PDB entry 1GPA | X-ray diffraction, 2.90 A resolution | chains C and D of the 4 polymer chains in the assembly

[Chain C (and D)]
Molecule: Glycogen phosphorylase A
Organism: Oryctolagus cuniculus
Notes: EC 2.4.1.1; chain D of this document is another copy of the same molecule, construct and numbering; everything in this record applies to it too
Reference sequence: P00489 (PHS2_RABIT); numbering as in UniProt (aligned over 1-842)
Chain sequence (842 residues; row label = number of the first residue in the row):
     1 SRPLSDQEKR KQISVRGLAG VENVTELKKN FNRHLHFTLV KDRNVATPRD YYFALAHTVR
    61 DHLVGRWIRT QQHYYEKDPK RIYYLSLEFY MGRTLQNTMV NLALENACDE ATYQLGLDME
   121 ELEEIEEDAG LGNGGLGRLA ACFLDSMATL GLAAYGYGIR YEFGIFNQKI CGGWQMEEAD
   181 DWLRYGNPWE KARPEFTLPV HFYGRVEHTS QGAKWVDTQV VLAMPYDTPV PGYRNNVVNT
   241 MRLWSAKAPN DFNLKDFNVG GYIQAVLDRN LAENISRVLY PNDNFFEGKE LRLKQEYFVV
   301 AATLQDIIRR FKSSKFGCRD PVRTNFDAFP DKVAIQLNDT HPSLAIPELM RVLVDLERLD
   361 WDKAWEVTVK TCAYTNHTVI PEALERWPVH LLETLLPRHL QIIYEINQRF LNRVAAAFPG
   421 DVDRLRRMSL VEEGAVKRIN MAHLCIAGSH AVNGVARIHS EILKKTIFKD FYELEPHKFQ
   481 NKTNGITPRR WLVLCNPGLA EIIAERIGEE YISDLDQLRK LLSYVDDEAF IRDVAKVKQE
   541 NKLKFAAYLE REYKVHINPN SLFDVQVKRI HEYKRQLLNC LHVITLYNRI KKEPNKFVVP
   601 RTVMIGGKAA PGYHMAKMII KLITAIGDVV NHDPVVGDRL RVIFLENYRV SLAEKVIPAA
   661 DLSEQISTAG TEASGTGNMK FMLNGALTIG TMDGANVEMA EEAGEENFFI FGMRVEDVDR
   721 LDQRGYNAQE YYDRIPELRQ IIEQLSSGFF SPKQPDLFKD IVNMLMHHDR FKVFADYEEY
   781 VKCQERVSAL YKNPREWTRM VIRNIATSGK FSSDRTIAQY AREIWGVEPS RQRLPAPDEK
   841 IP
Unresolved in the structure: 1-9, 838-842
Sequence notes: conflict Ile380 (Leu in P00489)
Modified residues: Ser14 (phosphoserine; SEP)
Glycans and other covalent adducts: pyridoxal phosphate (PLP) linked to Lys680
Ligand contacts: pyridoxal phosphate (PLP): Tyr90, Gly135, Arg138, Trp491, Val567, Lys568, Tyr648, Arg649, Val650, Ala653, Gln665, Gly675, Thr676, Gly677, Asn678
Reported in the primary citation:
  - post-translational modification sites: Ser14
  - binding site for sulfate ion: Arg569

[How chain C and chain D interact]
Residue-residue contacts (90; chain C residue first):
  Arg10(C) - Arg43(D)  hydrogen bond (backbone-side chain)
  Arg10(C) - Tyr51(D)
  Arg10(C) - Leu115(D)
  Arg10(C) - Gly116(D)  hydrogen bond (side chain-backbone)
  Arg10(C) - Leu117(D)
  Lys11(C) - Arg43(D)  hydrogen bond (backbone-side chain)
  Gln12(C) - Lys28(D)  hydrogen bond
  Gln12(C) - Asn32(D)
  Ile13(C) - Phe31(D)  hydrophobic
  Ile13(C) - Asn32(D)
  Ile13(C) - Leu35(D)  hydrophobic
  Ile13(C) - Arg43(D)  hydrogen bond (backbone-side chain)
  Ile13(C) - Leu115(D)  hydrophobic
  Ile13(C) - Leu117(D)  hydrophobic
  Ser14(C) - Asn32(D)  hydrogen bond (backbone-side chain)
  Ser14(C) - His36(D)
  Ser14(C) - Arg43(D)
  Val15(C) - His36(D)
  Leu18(C) - Lys29(D)
  Leu18(C) - Arg33(D)  hydrogen bond (backbone-side chain)
  Leu18(C) - Phe37(D)  hydrophobic
  Lys28(C) - Gln12(D)  hydrogen bond
  Lys29(C) - Leu18(D)
  Asn30(C) - Arg33(D)
  Phe31(C) - Ile13(D)  hydrophobic
  Asn32(C) - Gln12(D)
  Asn32(C) - Ile13(D)
  Asn32(C) - Ser14(D)
  Arg33(C) - Leu18(D)
  Arg33(C) - Asn30(D)
  Arg33(C) - His34(D)
  Arg33(C) - Asp61(D)  salt bridge
  Leu35(C) - Ile13(D)  hydrophobic
  His36(C) - Ile13(D)
  His36(C) - Ser14(D)  hydrogen bond (side chain-backbone)
  Phe37(C) - Leu18(D)
  Phe37(C) - Ala19(D)  hydrophobic
  Phe37(C) - Arg60(D)  hydrogen bond (backbone-side chain)
  Phe37(C) - Asp61(D)
  Phe37(C) - Val64(D)  hydrophobic
  Phe37(C) - Gly65(D)
  Thr38(C) - Lys191(D)
  Leu39(C) - Lys191(D)
  Val40(C) - Arg60(D)
  Val40(C) - Trp67(D)  hydrophobic
  Val40(C) - Lys191(D)
  Val40(C) - Arg193(D)  hydrogen bond (backbone-side chain)
  Lys41(C) - Arg193(D)
  Lys41(C) - Glu195(D)  salt bridge
  Asp42(C) - Ile68(D)
  Asp42(C) - Gln72(D)
  Arg43(C) - Lys11(D)
  Arg43(C) - Ile13(D)  hydrogen bond (side chain-backbone)
  Arg43(C) - Ser14(D)
  Arg60(C) - Phe37(D)  hydrogen bond (side chain-backbone)
  Arg60(C) - Val40(D)
  Asp61(C) - Arg33(D)  salt bridge
  Asp61(C) - Phe37(D)
  Val64(C) - Phe37(D)  hydrophobic
  Val64(C) - Val40(D)  hydrophobic
  Trp67(C) - Val40(D)  hydrophobic
  Ile68(C) - His36(D)
  Gln72(C) - Asp42(D)
  Leu115(C) - Arg10(D)
  Leu115(C) - Gln12(D)
  Leu115(C) - Ile13(D)
  Gly116(C) - Arg10(D)  hydrogen bond (backbone-side chain)
  Leu117(C) - Arg10(D)
  Leu117(C) - Ile13(D)  hydrophobic
  Phe163(C) - Asn250(D)
  Tyr185(C) - Pro194(D)
  Lys191(C) - Thr38(D)
  Lys191(C) - Leu39(D)  hydrogen bond (side chain-backbone)
  Lys191(C) - Val40(D)
  Arg193(C) - Leu39(D)
  Arg193(C) - Val40(D)  hydrogen bond (side chain-backbone)
  Arg193(C) - Lys41(D)
  Pro194(C) - Tyr185(D)  hydrophobic
  Glu195(C) - Lys41(D)  salt bridge
  Phe196(C) - Lys41(D)
  Val266(C) - Val266(D)  hydrophobic
  Val266(C) - Leu267(D)  hydrophobic
  Val266(C) - Asn270(D)
  Leu267(C) - Val266(D)  hydrophobic
  Arg269(C) - Arg269(D)  hydrogen bond (backbone-side chain)
  Arg269(C) - Asn270(D)  hydrogen bond
  Arg269(C) - Glu273(D)  salt bridge
  Asn270(C) - Val266(D)
  Asn270(C) - Arg269(D)
  Glu273(C) - Arg269(D)  salt bridge
Other interface residues (no listed pair), chain C (52 interface residues in all): Ala19, Asn44, Tyr51, Gly65, Gln114, Arg184, Asn250, Leu254, Arg277
Other interface residues (no listed pair), chain D (48 interface residues in all): Val15, Phe163, Glu177

[Overview]
Chain C and chain D form an interface of 52 and 48 residues respectively, with 18 hydrogen bonds and 6 salt
bridges. Polar contacts include Arg33(C)-Asp61(D), Lys41(C)-Glu195(D) and Arg269(C)-Glu273(D). Pyridoxal
phosphate is covalently linked to Lys680(C). The paper reports a binding site for sulfate ion at Arg569(C); a
modification site at Ser14(C).
Both chains are Glycogen phosphorylase A (Oryctolagus cuniculus). Entry 1GPA (Structural mechanism for
glycogen phosphorylase control by phosphorylation and amp) was determined by X-ray diffraction, deposited
together with 7GPB and 8GPB.
